9FAT - chains C and D of the 8 polymer chains in the assembly; structure by electron microscopy, 3.60 A resolution.

[Chain C]
Molecule: Isoform 2 of Gamma-aminobutyric acid receptor subunit gamma-2
From: Homo sapiens
Reference sequence: P18507 (GBRG2_HUMAN); residues 25-428 here correspond to UniProt positions 64-467 (UniProt number = residue number + 39)
Amino-acid sequence (405 residues; row label = number of the first residue in the row):
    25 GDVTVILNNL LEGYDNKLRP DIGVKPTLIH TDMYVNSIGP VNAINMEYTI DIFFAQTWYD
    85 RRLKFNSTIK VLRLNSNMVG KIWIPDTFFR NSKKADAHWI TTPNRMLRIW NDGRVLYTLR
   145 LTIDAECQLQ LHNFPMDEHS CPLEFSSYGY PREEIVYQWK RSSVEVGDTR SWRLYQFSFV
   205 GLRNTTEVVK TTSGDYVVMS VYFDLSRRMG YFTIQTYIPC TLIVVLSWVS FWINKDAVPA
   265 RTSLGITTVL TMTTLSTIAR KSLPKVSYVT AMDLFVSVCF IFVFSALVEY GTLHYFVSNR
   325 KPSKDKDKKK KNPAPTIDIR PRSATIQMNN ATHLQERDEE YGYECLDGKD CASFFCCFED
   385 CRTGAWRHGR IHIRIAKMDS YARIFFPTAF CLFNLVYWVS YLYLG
Disordered / not traced: 326-368, 386-395
Sequence notes: expression tag (429)
Modified positions: C380 (S-palmitoyl-L-cysteine; P1L); C381 (S-palmitoyl-L-cysteine; P1L); C385 (S-palmitoyl-L-cysteine; P1L)
Curated features (UniProtKB/Swiss-Prot):
  - glycosylation (N-linked (GlcNAc...) asparagine): N90, N208
Cystine bridges: C151-C165
Glycans and other covalent adducts: N-acetylglucosamine (NAG) linked to N208
Ligand contacts:
  - Pregnenolone sulfate (A8W): P263, S267, I270, T271, L274
  - phosphatidylglycerol (PGW; (1R)-2-{[(S)-{[(2S)-2,3-dihydroxypropyl]oxy}(hydroxy)phosphoryl]oxy}-1-[(hexadecanoyloxy)methyl]ethyl (9Z)-octadec-9-enoate): S280, S291, Y292, V293, L298, S301, F304, I305
  - 1,2-dilauroyl-sn-glycero-3-phosphate (PX2): W252, W256, S404, R407, I408, P411

[Chain D]
Molecule: Gamma-aminobutyric acid receptor subunit alpha-1
From: Homo sapiens
Reference sequence: P14867 (GBRA1_HUMAN); residues 10-422 here correspond to UniProt positions 37-449 (UniProt number = residue number + 27)
Amino-acid sequence (413 residues; each row starts with the number of its first residue):
    10 DNTTVFTRIL DRLLDGYDNR LRPGLGERVT EVKTDIFVTS FGPVSDHDME YTIDVFFRQS
    70 WKDERLKFKG PMTVLRLNNL MASKIWTPDT FFHNGKKSVA HNMTMPNKLL RITEDGTLLY
   130 TMRLTVRAEC PMHLEDFPMD AHACPLKFGS YAYTRAEVVY EWTREPARSV VVAEDGSRLN
   190 QYDLLGQTVD SGIVQSSTGE YVVMTTHFHL KRKIGYFVIQ TYLPCIMTVI LSQVSFWLNR
   250 ESVPARTVFG VTTVLTMTTL SISARNSLPK VAYATAMDWF IAVCYAFVFS ALIEFATVNY
   310 FTKRGYAWDG KSVVPEKPKK VKDPLIKKNN TYAPTATSYT PNLARGDPGL ATIAKSATIE
   370 PKEVKPETKP PEPKKTFNSV SKIDRLSRIA FPLLFGIFNL VYWATYLNRE PQL
Disordered / not traced: 328-382, 419-422
Curated features (UniProtKB/Swiss-Prot):
  - binding site (4-aminobutanoate): R67, T130
  - binding site (3alpha-hydroxy-5alpha-pregnan-11,20-dione): W246
  - glycosylation (N-linked (GlcNAc...) asparagine): N11, N111
Cystine bridges: C139-C153
Glycans and other covalent adducts: N-acetylglucosamine (NAG) linked to N111
Ligand contacts:
  - Pregnenolone sulfate (A8W): P253, V257, T261, L264
  - PIO ([(2R)-2-octanoyloxy-3-[oxidanyl-[(1R,2R,3S,4R,5R,6S)-2,3,6-tris(oxidanyl)-4,5-diphosphonooxy-cyclohexyl]oxy-phosphoryl]oxy-propyl] octanoate): R249, T306, F310, K312, R313, K326, F386, N387, S388, V389, S390, K391, I392, L395

[Chain C / chain D interface]
Pairs across the interface (81; chain C residue first):
  V27(C) - L30(D)  hydrophobic
  T28(C) - D27(D)  hydrogen bond
  T28(C) - R29(D)
  T28(C) - L30(D)
  L31(C) - R29(D)
  L31(C) - L30(D)  hydrophobic
  N32(C) - R29(D)
  F77(C) - Y160(D)  hydrophobic
  R97(C) - T163(D)
  R97(C) - E166(D)  salt bridge
  L98(C) - R29(D)
  L98(C) - A161(D)
  N99(C) - Y162(D)
  N101(C) - N28(D)
  M102(C) - R29(D)
  H122(C) - G104(D)
  I124(C) - T99(D)
  I124(C) - F100(D)
  I124(C) - S107(D)
  T125(C) - P97(D)
  T125(C) - D98(D)
  T125(C) - T99(D)  hydrogen bond (side chain-backbone)
  T125(C) - M131(D)
  T126(C) - P97(D)  hydrogen bond (side chain-backbone)
  T126(C) - D98(D)
  N128(C) - F100(D)
  N128(C) - Y160(D)
  R129(C) - Y160(D)
  M130(C) - Y160(D)
  M130(C) - Y210(D)
  R132(C) - A161(D)  hydrogen bond (side chain-backbone)
  R132(C) - T163(D)
  R132(C) - T207(D)
  R132(C) - Y210(D)  hydrogen bond
  T142(C) - Y160(D)  hydrogen bond (backbone-side chain)
  L143(C) - Y160(D)  hydrogen bond (backbone-side chain)
  R144(C) - F101(D)  hydrogen bond (side chain-backbone)
  R144(C) - H102(D)  hydrogen bond (side chain-backbone)
  R144(C) - G104(D)
  R144(C) - Y160(D)  hydrogen bond (backbone-side chain)
  R197(C) - D57(D)  hydrogen bond (side chain-backbone)
  R197(C) - K105(D)
  R197(C) - E138(D)  salt bridge
  Y199(C) - H56(D)  hydrogen bond (side chain-backbone)
  Y199(C) - D57(D)
  Y199(C) - M58(D)  hydrophobic
  Y199(C) - K279(D)
  Y199(C) - A281(D)
  Q200(C) - K279(D)
  R232(C) - A281(D)
  G234(C) - A281(D)
  Y235(C) - R274(D)
  Y235(C) - K279(D)  hydrogen bond
  Y235(C) - V280(D)
  Y235(C) - A281(D)
  I238(C) - A283(D)  hydrophobic
  I238(C) - D287(D)
  Q239(C) - I271(D)
  Q239(C) - R274(D)
  L246(C) - Y294(D)  hydrophobic
  L246(C) - F298(D)
  V249(C) - F298(D)  hydrophobic
  L250(C) - V263(D)  hydrophobic
  L250(C) - F298(D)
  L250(C) - L301(D)  hydrophobic
  V253(C) - I302(D)  hydrophobic
  V253(C) - A305(D)  hydrophobic
  I257(C) - V252(D)  hydrophobic
  I257(C) - F304(D)  hydrophobic
  I257(C) - N308(D)
  N258(C) - N308(D)
  A261(C) - V252(D)  hydrophobic
  A264(C) - V252(D)  hydrophobic
  A264(C) - P253(D)  hydrophobic
  A264(C) - T256(D)
  S267(C) - T256(D)
  L268(C) - V260(D)  hydrophobic
  T271(C) - V260(D)
  T271(C) - L264(D)
  T275(C) - L264(D)
  I282(C) - I271(D)  hydrophobic
Other interface residues (no listed pair), chain C (54 interface residues in all): L35, N60, S61, D120, R194, S195, P243, I247, W256, P263, L279, R407
Other interface residues (no listed pair), chain D (59 interface residues in all): L34, F66, W95, N103, K106, V108, A109, L133, P140, H142, T267, S270, N275, Y309

[Summary]
The interface between chain C and chain D involves 54 residues on one side and 59 on the other, with 13
hydrogen bonds and 2 salt bridges. Polar pairs include R97(C)-E166(D), R197(C)-E138(D) and T28(C)-D27(D).
Pregnenolone sulfate is bound between chain C and chain D.
Here chain C is Isoform 2 of Gamma-aminobutyric acid receptor subunit gamma-2 and chain D is
Gamma-aminobutyric acid receptor subunit alpha-1, both from Homo sapiens. Entry 9FAT (CryoEM structure of
human full-length alpha1beta3gamma2 GABA(A)R in complex with GARLH4, the TMD of Neuroligin2, Megabody38 ...)
was determined by electron microscopy.
